PDB entry 1EM8 | X-ray diffraction, 2.10 A resolution | chains A and B

# Chain A
Protein: DNA polymerase III chi subunit
Source organism: Escherichia coli
Notes: EC 2.7.7.7
UniProtKB: P28905 (HOLC_ECOLI); numbering as in UniProt (aligned over 1-147)
Sequence (147 residues; row label = number of the first residue in the row):
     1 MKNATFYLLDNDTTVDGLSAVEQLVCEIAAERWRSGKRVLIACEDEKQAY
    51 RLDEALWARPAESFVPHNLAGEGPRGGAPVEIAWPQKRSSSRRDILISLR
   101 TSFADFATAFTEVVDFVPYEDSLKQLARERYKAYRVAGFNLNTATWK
UniProt features mapped onto this chain:
  - mutagenesis: Phe6 (F6A: Partially complements the AZT sensitivity of a knockout mutant), Ala20 (A20D: Cannot complement the AZT sensitivity of a knockout mutant), Asp45 (D45A: Cannot complement the AZT sensitivity of a knockout mutant), Glu54 (E54A: Cannot complement the AZT sensitivity of a knockout mutant), Trp57 (W57A: Cannot complement the AZT sensitivity of a knockout mutant, interacts with SSB, decreased interaction with HolD, no interaction with YoaA), Phe64 (F64A: Cannot complement the AZT sensitivity of the knockout mutant, interacts with SSB, decreased interaction with HolD, no interaction with YoaA), Val117 (V117F: Cannot fully complement the AZT sensitivity of the knockout mutant), Arg128 (R128A: Cannot fully complement the AZT sensitivity of the knockout mutant), Tyr131 (Y131L: Cannot fully complement the AZT sensitivity of the knockout mutant)

# Chain B
Protein: DNA polymerase III psi subunit
Source organism: Escherichia coli
Notes: EC 2.7.7.7
UniProtKB: P28632 (HOLD_ECOLI); residue numbers follow UniProt; this construct covers 26-137
Sequence (112 residues; numbered 26 to 137; the number before each row is that of its first residue):
    26 QGEIAIAIPAHVRLVMVANDLPALTDPLVSDVLRALTVSPDQVLQLTPEK
    76 IAMLPQGSHCNSWRLGTDEPLSLEGAQVASPALTDLRANPTARAALWQQI
   126 CTYEHDFFPRND
Unresolved in the structure: 26, 137

# How chain A and chain B interact
Residue-residue contacts (29; chain A residue first):
  Trp33(A) - Asp56(B)
  Trp33(A) - Arg59(B)
  Trp33(A) - Ala60(B)
  Arg34(A) - Asp56(B)  salt bridge
  Arg34(A) - Arg59(B)  hydrogen bond (backbone-side chain)
  Trp57(A) - Pro115(B)
  Trp57(A) - Arg118(B)  hydrogen bond (backbone-side chain)
  Trp57(A) - Ala119(B)
  Trp57(A) - Trp122(B)  hydrophobic
  Ala58(A) - Arg118(B)
  Glu62(A) - Pro52(B)
  Glu62(A) - Arg112(B)  salt bridge
  Ser63(A) - Asp56(B)
  Ser63(A) - Arg118(B)  hydrogen bond (backbone-side chain)
  Phe64(A) - Leu53(B)  hydrophobic
  Phe64(A) - Asp56(B)  hydrogen bond (backbone-side chain)
  Phe64(A) - Val57(B)  hydrophobic
  Phe64(A) - Ala60(B)  hydrophobic
  Phe64(A) - Arg118(B)
  Phe64(A) - Leu121(B)  hydrophobic
  Phe64(A) - Trp122(B)
  Pro66(A) - Trp122(B)  hydrophobic
  His67(A) - Trp122(B)
  Asn68(A) - Trp122(B)
  Pro74(A) - Trp122(B)  hydrophobic
  Pro74(A) - Cys126(B)  hydrophobic
  Pro74(A) - Glu129(B)
  Arg75(A) - Glu129(B)  hydrogen bond (backbone-side chain)
  Pro79(A) - Trp122(B)
Interface residues without a listed pair, chain A (15 interface residues in all): Gly73, Ala78
Interface residues without a listed pair, chain B (16 interface residues in all): Ile125, Phe133

# In short
15 residues of chain A and 16 residues of chain B are in contact, with 5 hydrogen bonds and 2 salt bridges.
Polar pairs include Arg34(A)-Asp56(B), Glu62(A)-Arg112(B) and Arg34(A)-Arg59(B). From UniProt: 9 mutagenesis
sites on chain A.
Here chain A is DNA polymerase III chi subunit and chain B is DNA polymerase III psi subunit, both from
Escherichia coli. Entry 1EM8 (Crystal structure of chi and psi subunit heterodimer from DNA POL III) was
determined by X-ray diffraction.
